6ZIA - chains C and L of the 4 polymer chains in the assembly; structure by X-ray diffraction, 2.80 A resolution.

[Chain C]
Protein: Photosynthetic reaction center cytochrome c subunit
Source organism: Blastochloris viridis
UniProtKB: P07173 (CYCR_BLAVI); residues 1-336 here correspond to UniProt positions 21-356 (UniProt number = residue number + 20)
Sequence (336 residues; numbered 1 to 336; the number before each row is that of its first residue):
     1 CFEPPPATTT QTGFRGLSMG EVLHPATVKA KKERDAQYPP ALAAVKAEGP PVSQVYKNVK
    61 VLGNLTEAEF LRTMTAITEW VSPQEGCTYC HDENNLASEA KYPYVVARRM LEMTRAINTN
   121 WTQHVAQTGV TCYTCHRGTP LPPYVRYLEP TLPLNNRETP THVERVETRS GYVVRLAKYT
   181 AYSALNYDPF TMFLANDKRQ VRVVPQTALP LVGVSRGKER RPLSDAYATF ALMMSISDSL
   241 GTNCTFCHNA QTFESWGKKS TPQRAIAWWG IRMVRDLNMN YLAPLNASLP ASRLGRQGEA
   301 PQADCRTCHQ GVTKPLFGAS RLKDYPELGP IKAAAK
Not modelled in the structure: 333-336
Glycans and other covalent adducts: diacyl glycerol (DGA) linked to C1; heme c (HEC) linked to C87, C90, C132, C135, C244, C247, C305, C308
Bound ions: heme c Fe (4 sites), coordinated by M74, H91, M110, H124, H136, M233, H248, H309
Ligand contacts:
  - heme c (HEC), molecule 1: Y56, K57, N58, V59, K60, V61, L62, F70, L71, M74, T75, I77, T78, V81, S82, G86, H91, L96, A97, P103, Y104, A107, R108
  - heme c (HEC), molecule 2: I77, V81, Y89, Y102, P103, V106, A107, M110, L111, M113, T114, I117, V130, T131, H136, P140, L141, P142, V145, L277, L282, L289, R293, P301, Q302, T307, L328
  - heme c (HEC), molecule 3: I117, H124, V125, T128, G129, V130, L194, I236, L240, F246, Q263, I266, A267, G270, I271, M273, V274, L277, D304, H309, T313, K314, P315, G318
  - heme c (HEC), molecule 4: Q200, V201, R202, V203, V204, Q206, T229, F230, M233, M234, I236, S237, L240, T242, N243, F246, H248, F253, E254, W256, Q263, R264, A267, W268, I271, R272

[Chain L]
Protein: Reaction center protein L chain
Source organism: Blastochloris viridis
UniProtKB: P06009 (RCEL_BLAVI); residues 1-273 here correspond to UniProt positions 2-274 (UniProt number = residue number + 1)
Sequence (273 residues; each row starts with the number of its first residue):
     1 ALLSFERKYR VRGGTLIGGD LFDFWVGPYF VGFFGVSAIF FIFLGVSLIG YAASQGPTWD
    61 PFAISINPPD LKYGLGAAPL LEGGFWQAIT VCALGAFISW MLREVEISRK LGIGWHVPLA
   121 FCVPIFMFCV LQVFRPLLLG SWGHAFPYGI LSHLDWVNNF GYQYLNWHYN PGHMSSVSFL
   181 FVNAMALGLH GGLILSVANP GDGDKVKTAE HENQYFRDVV GYSIGALSIH RLGLFLASNI
   241 FLTGAFGTIA SGPFWTRGWP EWWGWWLDIP FWS
Bound ions: Fe ion: H190, H230 (shared with 3 residues of chain M)
Ligand contacts:
  - bacteriochlorophyll b (BCB), molecule 1: V46, I49, F97, F128, L131, F146, I150, L151, H153, L154, W156, V157
  - bacteriochlorophyll b (BCB), molecule 2: F97, F121, P124, I125, M127, F128, L131, V157, N158, F160, G161, Y162, W167, H168, N170, G172, H173, S176, V177, L180, F181, I240, F241, G244, A245, G247, T248
  - bacteriochlorophyll b (BCB), molecule 3: V157, Y162, H168, L180, F181
  - bacteriochlorophyll b (BCB), molecule 4: H168, H173, M174, V177, S178, F181, V182, M185, V220, Y222
  - bacteriopheophytin b (BPB), molecule 1: F41, I42, G45, I49, I89, C92, A93, A96, F97, W100, E104, V117, A120, F121, V123, P124, F128, F146, Y148, G149, I150, H153, A237, S238, F241
  - bacteriopheophytin b (BPB), molecule 2: F181, A184, M185, L189, F216, V219, V220
  - diacyl glycerol (DGA): P171, M174, S175, S178, W262, W263, W265
  - heptane-1,2,3-triol (HTO): L75, A77, Q87, V91, W142
  - menaquinone-7 (MQ7): Y29, F30, V31, G35, I39, I42, W100, R103

[How chain C and chain L interact]
Pairs across the interface (76):
  C1(C) with W255(L); W262(L), hydrogen bond (backbone-side chain)
  F2(C) with F254(L); W262(L)
  E3(C) with P253(L); F254(L), hydrogen bond (backbone-backbone); W255(L); T256(L), hydrogen bond; R257(L), salt bridge
  P4(C) with P253(L)
  P5(C) with P253(L); F254(L)
  A7(C) with G252(L)
  T9(C) with L71(L); H144(L), hydrogen bond
  T10(C) with L71(L)
  Q11(C) with D70(L), hydrogen bond; L71(L), hydrogen bond (side chain-backbone)
  F14(C) with N67(L)
  R15(C) with N67(L), hydrogen bond (backbone-side chain); P68(L), hydrogen bond (side chain-backbone); P69(L); D70(L); L81(L), hydrogen bond (side chain-backbone); E82(L); G83(L)
  G16(C) with N67(L); P68(L); P147(L); W156(L)
  L17(C) with D155(L); W156(L); N159(L), hydrogen bond (backbone-side chain)
  S18(C) with W156(L); N159(L); F160(L); Q163(L), hydrogen bond
  M19(C) with N159(L); Q163(L)
  G20(C) with Q163(L), hydrogen bond (backbone-side chain)
  V22(C) with Q163(L); Y164(L); T256(L)
  H24(C) with T256(L)
  T27(C) with R257(L)
  T161(C) with S273(L)
  V163(C) with S273(L)
  K178(C) with D268(L), salt bridge
  A181(C) with L165(L), hydrophobic; P260(L); E261(L)
  Y182(C) with P260(L); E261(L); G264(L); L267(L), hydrophobic; D268(L), hydrogen bond
  S183(C) with Y169(L)
  A184(C) with Y169(L), hydrogen bond (backbone-side chain)
  F230(C) with N166(L)
  M234(C) with L165(L), hydrophobic
  S237(C) with L165(L)
  T242(C) with L165(L)
  N243(C) with Y162(L); Q163(L), hydrogen bond (side chain-backbone); L165(L)
  C244(C) with Y162(L), hydrogen bond (side chain-backbone)
  T245(C) with N159(L); Q163(L)
  H248(C) with N159(L)
  N249(C) with N159(L), hydrogen bond
  A250(C) with N158(L), hydrogen bond (backbone-side chain); N159(L), hydrogen bond (backbone-side chain); Y162(L), hydrophobic
  Q251(C) with D155(L), hydrogen bond; N158(L)
  F253(C) with Y162(L), hydrophobic
Interface residues without a listed pair, chain C (42 interface residues in all): L23, E164, V174, D238
Interface residues without a listed pair, chain L (40 interface residues in all): L139, G143, A145, A250, W259, W272

[Summary]
42 residues of chain C and 40 residues of chain L are in contact, with 20 hydrogen bonds and 2 salt bridges.
Polar pairs include E3(C)-R257(L), K178(C)-D268(L) and C1(C)-W262(L). Chain L binds diacyl glycerol, 4 copies
of bacteriochlorophyll b, bacteriopheophytin b, heptane-1,2,3-triol and menaquinone-7.
Here chain C is Photosynthetic reaction center cytochrome c subunit and chain L is Reaction center protein L
chain, both from Blastochloris viridis. Entry 6ZIA (Ultrafast Structural Response to Charge Redistribution
Within a Photosynthetic Reaction Centre - 8 us structure) was determined by X-ray diffraction, deposited
together with 6ZHW, 6ZI4, 6ZI5, 6ZI6, 6ZI9 and 6ZID.
